Entry 5AVH (X-ray diffraction, 0.90 A resolution); this record covers chain A.

Chain A:
Protein: Xylose isomerase
Source organism: Streptomyces rubiginosus
Notes: EC 5.3.1.5
Reference sequence: P24300 (XYLA_STRRU); residue numbers follow UniProt; this construct covers 2-387
Amino-acid sequence (386 residues; row label = number of the first residue in the row):
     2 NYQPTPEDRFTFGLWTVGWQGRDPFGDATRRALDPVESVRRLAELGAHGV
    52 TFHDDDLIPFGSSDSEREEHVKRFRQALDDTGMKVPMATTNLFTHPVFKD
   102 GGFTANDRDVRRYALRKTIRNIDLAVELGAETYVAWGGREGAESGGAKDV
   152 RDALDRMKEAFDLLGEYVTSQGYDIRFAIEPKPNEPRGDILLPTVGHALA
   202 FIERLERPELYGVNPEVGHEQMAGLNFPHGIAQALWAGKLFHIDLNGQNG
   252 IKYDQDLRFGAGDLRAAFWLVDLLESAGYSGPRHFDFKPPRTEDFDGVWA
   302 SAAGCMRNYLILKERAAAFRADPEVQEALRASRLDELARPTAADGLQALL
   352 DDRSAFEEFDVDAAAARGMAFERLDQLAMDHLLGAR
Curated features (UniProtKB/Swiss-Prot):
  - active site: His54, Asp57
  - binding site (Mg(2+)): Glu181, Glu217, His220, Asp245, Asp255, Asp257, Asp287

Summary:
From UniProt: active-site residues His54 and Asp57 and 7 Mg2+-binding residues.
Chain A is Xylose isomerase (Streptomyces rubiginosus); the structure, The 0.90 angstrom structure (I222) of
glucose isomerase crystallized in high-strength agarose hydrogel, was determined by X-ray diffraction,
deposited together with 5AVD, 5AVG and 5AVN.
